PDB entry 4BQ6 | X-ray diffraction, 2.30 A resolution | chains B and F of the 3 polymer chains in the assembly

Chain B:
Name: Neogenin
Organism: Mus musculus
Notes: fragment: fn-type iii domains 5 and 6, residues 883-1133
UniProtKB: P97798 (NEO1_MOUSE); numbering as in UniProt (aligned over 883-1133)
Chain sequence (264 residues; each row starts with the number of its first residue):
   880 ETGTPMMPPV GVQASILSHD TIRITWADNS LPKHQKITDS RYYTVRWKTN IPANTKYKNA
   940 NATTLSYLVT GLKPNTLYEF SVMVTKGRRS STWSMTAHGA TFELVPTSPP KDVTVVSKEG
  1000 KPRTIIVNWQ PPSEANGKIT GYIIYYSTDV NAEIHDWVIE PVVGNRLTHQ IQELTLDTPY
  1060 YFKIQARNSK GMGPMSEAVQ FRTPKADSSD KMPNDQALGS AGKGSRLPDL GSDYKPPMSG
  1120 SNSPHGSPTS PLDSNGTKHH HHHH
Disordered / not traced: 880-883, 1089-1143
Construct notes: expression tag (880-882, 1134-1143)
Glycans and other covalent adducts: N-acetylglucosamine (NAG) linked to Asn940
Curated features (UniProtKB/Swiss-Prot):
  - glycosylation: Asn940 (N-linked (GlcNAc...) asparagine)

Chain F:
Name: Rgm domain family member B
Organism: Homo sapiens
Notes: fragment: ectodomain, residues 169-410
UniProtKB: Q6NW40 (RGMB_HUMAN); residues 169-410 here = UniProt positions 169-410
Chain sequence (251 residues; each row starts with the number of its first residue):
   169 PHLRTFKDNF QTCKVEGAWP LIDNNYLSVQ VTNVPVVPGS SATATNKITI IFKAHHGCTD
   229 QKVYQAVTDD LPAAFVDGTT SGGDSDAKSL RIVERESGHY VEMHARYIGT TVFVRQVGRY
   289 LTLAIRMPED LAMSYEESQD LQLCVNGCPL SERIDDGQGQ VSAILGHSLP RTSLVQAWPG
   349 YTLETANTQC HEKMPVKDIY FQSCVFDLLT TGDANFTAAA HSALEDVEAL HPRKERWHIF
   409 PSGTKHHHHH H
Disordered / not traced: 264-267, 322-419
Construct notes: expression tag (411-419); conflict Gly225 (Glu in Q6NW40)
Disulfides: Cys181-Cys316
Curated features (UniProtKB/Swiss-Prot):
  - glycosylation: Asn383 (N-linked (GlcNAc...) asparagine)
  - mutagenesis: Ala186 (A186R: Severely impairs interaction with NEO1), Pro206 (P206N: Introduces a N-linked glycan; changes interaction with NEO1 from a 2:2 to a 1:1 stoichiometry)
From the paper describing this entry:
  - mutagenesis - P206N: decreased signaling
  - mutagenesis - A186R: abolished signaling

How chain B and chain F interact:
Contacting residue pairs - 60 pairs, chain B then chain F:
  Thr928(B) - Gly246(F)
  Asn929(B) - Pro240(F)
  Asn929(B) - Ala242(F)
  Asn929(B) - Gly246(F)  hydrogen bond (side chain-backbone)
  Asn929(B) - Thr248(F)
  Ile930(B) - Pro240(F)  hydrophobic
  Ile930(B) - Ala242(F)
  Ile930(B) - Phe243(F)
  Ile930(B) - Val244(F)
  Ile930(B) - Gly246(F)
  Pro931(B) - Asp238(F)
  Ala932(B) - Asp238(F)  hydrogen bond (backbone-side chain)
  Ala932(B) - Leu239(F)
  Ala932(B) - Pro240(F)  hydrophobic
  Asn954(B) - Asp245(F)
  Thr955(B) - Asp245(F)
  Leu956(B) - Asp245(F)  hydrogen bond (backbone-backbone)
  Leu956(B) - Thr247(F)
  Lys990(B) - Lys215(F)
  Asp991(B) - Ala186(F)
  Asp991(B) - Thr200(F)  hydrogen bond
  Asp991(B) - Lys215(F)  salt bridge
  Thr993(B) - Glu184(F)
  Thr993(B) - Gly185(F)
  Thr993(B) - Ala186(F)  hydrogen bond (side chain-backbone)
  Val995(B) - Trp187(F)  hydrophobic
  Lys997(B) - Asp308(F)  salt bridge
  Glu998(B) - Pro317(F)
  Glu998(B) - Leu318(F)  hydrogen bond (side chain-backbone)
  Glu998(B) - Ser319(F)
  Ile1005(B) - Leu309(F)  hydrophobic
  Asn1007(B) - Ala186(F)  hydrogen bond (side chain-backbone)
  Asn1007(B) - Pro188(F)
  Asn1007(B) - Gln198(F)
  Asn1007(B) - Leu309(F)
  Trp1008(B) - Ala186(F)  hydrophobic
  Trp1008(B) - Gln198(F)  hydrogen bond (backbone-side chain)
  Gln1009(B) - Gln198(F)
  Gln1009(B) - Val199(F)
  Gln1009(B) - Thr200(F)  hydrogen bond
  Gln1009(B) - Lys215(F)
  Gln1009(B) - Thr217(F)  hydrogen bond
  Pro1010(B) - Thr217(F)
  Pro1010(B) - Gln233(F)
  Lys1017(B) - Gln229(F)
  Ile1018(B) - Gln229(F)
  Asn1044(B) - Ser196(F)  hydrogen bond (backbone-side chain)
  Asn1044(B) - Ile219(F)
  Asn1044(B) - Lys221(F)
  Asn1044(B) - Gln229(F)
  Arg1045(B) - Asp191(F)  salt bridge
  Arg1045(B) - Lys221(F)
  Arg1045(B) - Gln307(F)
  Leu1046(B) - Gln198(F)  hydrogen bond (backbone-side chain)
  Leu1046(B) - Thr217(F)
  Leu1046(B) - Ile219(F)  hydrophobic
  Thr1047(B) - Pro188(F)
  Thr1047(B) - Asp191(F)
  Gln1049(B) - Ser306(F)
  Gln1049(B) - Asp308(F)  hydrogen bond
Also at the interface, not in a pair above, chain B (27 interface residues in all): Gly1043

Overview:
27 residues of chain B face 33 of chain F across their interface; the contacts include 13 hydrogen bonds and 3
salt bridges. Polar contacts include Asp991(B)-Lys215(F), Lys997(B)-Asp308(F) and Arg1045(B)-Asp191(F).
N-acetylglucosamine is covalently linked to Asn940(B). From the paper: P206N of chain F reduces signaling;
A186R of chain F abolishes signaling.
Here chain B is Neogenin (Mus musculus) and chain F is Rgm domain family member B (Homo sapiens). Entry 4BQ6
(Crystal structure of the RGMB-NEO1 complex form 1) was determined by X-ray diffraction (same publication as
4BQ7, 4BQ8, 4BQ9, 4BQB and 4BQC).
